Entry 7USP (X-ray diffraction, 2.85 A resolution); this record covers chains A and D of the 6 polymer chains in the assembly.

# Chain A
Molecule: Caspase-3 subunit p17
Organism: Homo sapiens
Notes: EC 3.4.22.56
UniProt: P42574 (CASP3_HUMAN); residues 29-175 here = UniProt positions 29-175
Amino-acid sequence (147 residues; each row starts with the number of its first residue):
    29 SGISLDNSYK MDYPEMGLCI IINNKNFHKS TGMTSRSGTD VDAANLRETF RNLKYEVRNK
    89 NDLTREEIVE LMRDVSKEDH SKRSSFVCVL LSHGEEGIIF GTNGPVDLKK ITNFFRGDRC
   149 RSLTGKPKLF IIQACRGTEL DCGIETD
Disordered / not traced: 29-33, 174-175
Curated features (UniProtKB/Swiss-Prot):
  - active site: H121, C163
  - modified residue: C163 (S-nitrosocysteine)
  - mutagenesis: D175 (D175A: In P3-D3A mutant; abolished cleavage and activation, leading to prevent thiol protease activity; when associated with A-9 and A-28)

# Chain D
Molecule: Caspase-3 subunit p12
Organism: Homo sapiens
Notes: EC 3.4.22.56
UniProt: P42574 (CASP3_HUMAN); numbering as in UniProt (aligned over 176-277)
Amino-acid sequence (102 residues; row label = number of the first residue in the row):
   176 SGVDDDMACH KIPVEADFLY AYSTAPGYYS WRNSKDGSWF IQSLCAMLKQ YADKLEFMHI
   236 LTRVNRKVAT EFESFSFDAT FHAKKQIPCI VSMLTKELYF YH
Disordered / not traced: 176-184
Curated features (UniProtKB/Swiss-Prot):
  - modified residue: R207 (Microbial infection: ADP-riboxanated arginine)
  - mutagenesis: R207 (R207A: Abolished ADP-riboxanation by C.violaceum CopC)

# How chain A and chain D interact
Contacting residue pairs - 13 pairs, chain A then chain D:
  D34(A) with R241(D), salt bridge
  N35(A) with R238(D), hydrogen bond; R241(D), hydrogen bond
  D169(A) with P188(D); V189(D), hydrogen bond (side chain-backbone); E190(D)
  C170(A) with K186(D), hydrogen bond (backbone-side chain)
  G171(A) with K186(D); I187(D); V189(D)
  I172(A) with K186(D); I187(D), hydrogen bond (backbone-backbone)
  E173(A) with K186(D)
Interface residues without a listed pair, chain A (8 interface residues in all): R144
Interface residues without a listed pair, chain D (9 interface residues in all): H185, Y203

# Overview
8 residues of chain A and 9 residues of chain D are in contact, with 5 hydrogen bonds and 1 salt bridge. Among
the polar pairs are D34(A)-R241(D), N35(A)-R238(D) and N35(A)-R241(D).
Chain A is Caspase-3 subunit p17 and chain D is Caspase-3 subunit p12, both from Homo sapiens; the structure,
Crystal Structure of Caspase-3 with Peptide Inhibitor AcITV(Orn)D-CHO, was determined by X-ray diffraction,
deposited together with 7RNA, 7RNG, 7USO and 7USQ.
